Entry 6M6B (electron microscopy, 4.10 A resolution (low resolution: residue-level contacts below are approximate; hydrogen-bond / salt-bridge calls are withheld)); this record covers chains M and T of the 8 polymer chains in the assembly.

# Chain M
Molecule: Transcription-repair-coupling factor
Source organism: Thermus thermophilus (strain HB27 / ATCC BAA-163 / DSM 7039)
Notes: EC 3.6.4.-
UniProtKB: Q72KB4 (Q72KB4_THET2); residues 1-978 here = UniProt positions 1-978
Chain sequence (978 residues; row label = number of the first residue in the row):
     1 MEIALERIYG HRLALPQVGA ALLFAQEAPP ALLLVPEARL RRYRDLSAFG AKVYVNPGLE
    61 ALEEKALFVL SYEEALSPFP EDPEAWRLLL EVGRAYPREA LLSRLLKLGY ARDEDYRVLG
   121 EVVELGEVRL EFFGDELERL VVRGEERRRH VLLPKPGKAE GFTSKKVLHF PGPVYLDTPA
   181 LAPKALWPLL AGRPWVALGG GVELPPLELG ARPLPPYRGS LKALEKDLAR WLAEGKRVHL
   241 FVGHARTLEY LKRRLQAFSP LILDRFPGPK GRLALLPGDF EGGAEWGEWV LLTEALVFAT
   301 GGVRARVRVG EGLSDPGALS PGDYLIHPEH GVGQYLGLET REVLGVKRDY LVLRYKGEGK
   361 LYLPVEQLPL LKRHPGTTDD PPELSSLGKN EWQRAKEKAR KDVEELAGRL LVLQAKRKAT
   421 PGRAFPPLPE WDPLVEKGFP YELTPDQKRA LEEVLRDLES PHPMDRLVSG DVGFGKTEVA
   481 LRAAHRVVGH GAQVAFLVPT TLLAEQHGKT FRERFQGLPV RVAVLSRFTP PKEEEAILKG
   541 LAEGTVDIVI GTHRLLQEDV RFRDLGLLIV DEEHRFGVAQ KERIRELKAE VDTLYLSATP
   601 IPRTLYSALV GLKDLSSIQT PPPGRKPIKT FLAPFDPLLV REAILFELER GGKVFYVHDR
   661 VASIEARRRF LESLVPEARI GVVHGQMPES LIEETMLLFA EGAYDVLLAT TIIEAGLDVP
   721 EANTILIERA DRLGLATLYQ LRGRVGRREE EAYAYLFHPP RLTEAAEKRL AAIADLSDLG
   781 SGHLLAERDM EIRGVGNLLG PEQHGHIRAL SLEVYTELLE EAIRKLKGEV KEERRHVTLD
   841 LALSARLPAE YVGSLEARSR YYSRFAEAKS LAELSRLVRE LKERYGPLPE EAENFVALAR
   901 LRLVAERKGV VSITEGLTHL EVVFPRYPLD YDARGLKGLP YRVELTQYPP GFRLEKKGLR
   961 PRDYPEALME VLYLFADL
Not modelled in the structure: 1-321, 375-405, 797-810, 826-978
Ligand contacts: ATP-gamma-S (AGS; phosphothiophosphoric acid-adenylate ester): Phe439, Tyr441, Glu442, Leu443, Thr444, Gln447, Val472, Gly473, Phe474, Gly475, Lys476, Thr477, Pro621, Pro622, Pro623, Asp718, Gln740, Arg744, Arg747, Arg748
What the authors report for this chain:
  - catalytic residues: Glu572

# Chain T
Molecule: template strand DNA
Sequence (63 nucleotides; each row starts with the number of its first residue):
     1 GGGTATTCGC CGTGTACCTC TCCTAGCCCA ACCATATGGA TTATTAAGCA AAGCTTCTTT
    61 TCG
Not modelled in the structure: 14-24, 40-63

# Chain M / chain T interface
Contacting residue pairs - 26 pairs, chain M then chain T:
  Pro499(M) - DC32(T)
  Thr500(M) - DC32(T)
  Thr501(M) - DC32(T)
  Arg527(M) - DC32(T)
  Arg527(M) - DC33(T)
  Thr552(M) - DC32(T)
  Thr552(M) - DC33(T)
  His553(M) - DC32(T)
  His553(M) - DC33(T)
  Arg554(M) - DC33(T)
  Arg554(M) - DA34(T)
  Gln557(M) - DC33(T)
  Gln557(M) - DA34(T)
  Glu558(M) - DA34(T)
  Asp659(M) - DC29(T)
  Asp659(M) - DA30(T)
  Arg660(M) - DA30(T)
  Arg660(M) - DA31(T)
  Val661(M) - DC29(T)
  Val661(M) - DA30(T)
  Gln686(M) - DA31(T)
  Thr711(M) - DA30(T)
  Thr711(M) - DA31(T)
  Ile713(M) - DA31(T)
  Ile713(M) - DC32(T)
  Glu714(M) - DA31(T)
Interface residues without a listed pair, chain M (18 interface residues in all): Ser526, Thr710

# Overview
Chain M and chain T form an interface of 18 and 6 residues respectively. Chain M binds ATP-gamma-S. The paper
reports the catalytic residue Glu572(M).
Chain M is Transcription-repair-coupling factor (Thermus thermophilus (strain HB27 / ATCC BAA-163 / DSM 7039))
and chain T is template strand DNA; the structure, Cryo-EM structure of Thermus thermophilus Mfd in complex
with RNA polymerase and ATP-gamma-S, was determined by electron microscopy (same publication as 6M6A and
6M6C).
